Entry 7N9Z (electron microscopy, 2.19 A resolution); this record covers chains H and I of the 4 polymer chains in the assembly.

# Chain H
Molecule: Cytochrome o ubiquinol oxidase
From: Escherichia coli
UniProt: D6I7E4 (D6I7E4_ECOLX); residue numbers follow UniProt; this construct covers 1-204
Chain sequence (204 residues; each row starts with the number of its first residue):
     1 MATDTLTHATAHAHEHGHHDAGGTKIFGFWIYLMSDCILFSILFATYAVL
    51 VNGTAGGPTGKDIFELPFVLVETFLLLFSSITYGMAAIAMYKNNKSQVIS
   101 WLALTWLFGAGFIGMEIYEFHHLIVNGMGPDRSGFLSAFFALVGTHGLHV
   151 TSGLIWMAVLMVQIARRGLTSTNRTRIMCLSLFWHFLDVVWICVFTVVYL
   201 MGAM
Disordered / not traced: 1-20
Residues lining bound ligands:
  - 1,2-Distearoyl-sn-glycerophosphoethanolamine (3PE), molecule 1: Lys-25, Gly-28, Phe-29, Tyr-32
  - 1,2-Distearoyl-sn-glycerophosphoethanolamine (3PE), molecule 2: Lys-25, Phe-29, Tyr-32, Leu-39, Leu-43, Thr-145, Leu-148, His-149, Thr-151, Ser-152, Ile-155, Trp-156, Val-159, Thr-172, Arg-176, Cys-179, Phe-183

# Chain I
Molecule: Cytochrome o ubiquinol oxidase, subunit IV
From: Escherichia coli
Notes: EC 1.10.3.-
UniProt: I2RK84 (I2RK84_ECOLX); residue numbers follow UniProt; this construct covers 1-109
Chain sequence (109 residues; each row starts with the number of its first residue):
     1 MSHSTDHSGASHGSVKTYMTGFILSIILTVIPFWMVMTGAASPAVILGTI
    51 LAMAVVQVLVHLVCFLHMNTKSDEGWNMTAFVFTVLIIAILVVGSIWIMW
   101 NLNYNMMMH
Disordered / not traced: 1-11
Bound ions: Zn2+: Met-106 (shared with 1 residue of chain F; 2 residues of chain G)
What the authors report for this chain:
  - Zn2+ coordination: Met-106

# Chain H / chain I interface
Pairs across the interface - 64 pairs, chain H then chain I:
  Phe-27(H) / Asp-73(I)
  Phe-27(H) / Trp-76(I)  hydrophobic
  Phe-27(H) / Asn-77(I)
  Trp-30(H) / Leu-66(I)  hydrophobic
  Trp-30(H) / Met-68(I)  hydrophobic
  Trp-30(H) / Asn-77(I)  hydrogen bond (side chain-backbone)
  Trp-30(H) / Phe-81(I)  hydrophobic
  Ile-31(H) / Ala-80(I)  hydrophobic
  Met-34(H) / Phe-81(I)  hydrophobic
  Met-34(H) / Thr-84(I)  hydrogen bond
  Cys-37(H) / Ile-88(I)
  Ile-38(H) / Thr-84(I)
  Ile-38(H) / Ile-87(I)  hydrophobic
  Ile-38(H) / Ile-88(I)  hydrophobic
  Ile-38(H) / Leu-91(I)  hydrophobic
  Ser-41(H) / Ile-88(I)
  Ser-41(H) / Val-92(I)
  Val-49(H) / Met-99(I)  hydrophobic
  Leu-66(H) / Phe-33(I)
  Leu-66(H) / Val-36(I)  hydrophobic
  Leu-66(H) / Met-37(I)  hydrophobic
  Pro-67(H) / Met-37(I)
  Val-69(H) / Phe-33(I)  hydrophobic
  Leu-70(H) / Phe-33(I)
  Thr-73(H) / Thr-29(I)
  Thr-73(H) / Phe-33(I)
  Phe-74(H) / Ile-26(I)  hydrophobic
  Phe-74(H) / Val-30(I)  hydrophobic
  Leu-77(H) / Phe-22(I)  hydrophobic
  Leu-77(H) / Ser-25(I)
  Leu-77(H) / Ile-26(I)  hydrophobic
  Leu-77(H) / His-61(I)
  Phe-78(H) / Phe-22(I)  hydrophobic
  Ser-80(H) / Phe-65(I)
  Ile-81(H) / Tyr-18(I)
  Ile-81(H) / Phe-22(I)  hydrophobic
  Ile-81(H) / Phe-65(I)  hydrophobic
  Gly-84(H) / Tyr-18(I)
  Ile-88(H) / His-12(I)
  Ile-88(H) / Gly-13(I)
  Ile-88(H) / Ser-14(I)
  Ile-88(H) / Val-15(I)  hydrophobic
  Tyr-91(H) / His-12(I)
  Leu-182(H) / Leu-66(I)  hydrophobic
  His-185(H) / Tyr-18(I)
  His-185(H) / Phe-65(I)
  His-185(H) / Leu-66(I)
  Asp-188(H) / His-61(I)  salt bridge
  Val-189(H) / Val-58(I)  hydrophobic
  Val-189(H) / His-61(I)
  Ile-192(H) / Ala-54(I)
  Ile-192(H) / Gln-57(I)
  Ile-192(H) / Val-58(I)  hydrophobic
  Ile-192(H) / His-61(I)
  Phe-195(H) / Phe-33(I)  hydrophobic
  Thr-196(H) / Leu-51(I)
  Thr-196(H) / Ala-54(I)
  Leu-200(H) / Pro-32(I)  hydrophobic
  Leu-200(H) / Val-36(I)
  Met-201(H) / Leu-47(I)  hydrophobic
  Met-204(H) / Val-36(I)
  Met-204(H) / Ile-46(I)  hydrophobic
  Met-204(H) / Leu-47(I)
  Met-204(H) / Ile-50(I)  hydrophobic
Other interface residues (no listed pair), chain H (38 interface residues in all): Gly-23, Ile-42, Ala-45, Ala-48, Met-85, Cys-193, Ala-203
Other interface residues (no listed pair), chain I (39 interface residues in all): Pro-43, Ser-95, Ile-96

# Summary
Chain H and chain I form an interface of 38 and 39 residues respectively, with 2 hydrogen bonds and 1 salt
bridge. Polar contacts include Asp-188(H)/His-61(I), Trp-30(H)/Asn-77(I) and Met-34(H)/Thr-84(I). Ligands of
chain H: 1,2-Distearoyl-sn-glycerophosphoethanolamine. The paper reports Zn2+ coordination by Met-106(I).
Here chain H is Cytochrome o ubiquinol oxidase and chain I is Cytochrome o ubiquinol oxidase, subunit IV, both
from Escherichia coli. Entry 7N9Z (E. coli cytochrome bo3 in MSP nanodisc) was determined by electron
microscopy (same publication as 7CUB, 7CUQ and 7CUW).
